PDB entry 6KP0 | X-ray diffraction, 2.10 A resolution | chain A

# Chain A
Name: Zinc metalloprotease, putative
Organism: Deinococcus radiodurans (strain ATCC 13939 / DSM 20539 / JCM 16871 / LMG 4051 / NBRC 15346 / NCIMB 9279 / R1 / VKM B-1422)
Reference sequence: Q9RVZ5 (Q9RVZ5_DEIRA); numbering as in UniProt (aligned over 36-472)
Sequence (474 residues; each row starts with the number of its first residue; numbers below 1 keep their minus sign (Met-1 is residue -1)):
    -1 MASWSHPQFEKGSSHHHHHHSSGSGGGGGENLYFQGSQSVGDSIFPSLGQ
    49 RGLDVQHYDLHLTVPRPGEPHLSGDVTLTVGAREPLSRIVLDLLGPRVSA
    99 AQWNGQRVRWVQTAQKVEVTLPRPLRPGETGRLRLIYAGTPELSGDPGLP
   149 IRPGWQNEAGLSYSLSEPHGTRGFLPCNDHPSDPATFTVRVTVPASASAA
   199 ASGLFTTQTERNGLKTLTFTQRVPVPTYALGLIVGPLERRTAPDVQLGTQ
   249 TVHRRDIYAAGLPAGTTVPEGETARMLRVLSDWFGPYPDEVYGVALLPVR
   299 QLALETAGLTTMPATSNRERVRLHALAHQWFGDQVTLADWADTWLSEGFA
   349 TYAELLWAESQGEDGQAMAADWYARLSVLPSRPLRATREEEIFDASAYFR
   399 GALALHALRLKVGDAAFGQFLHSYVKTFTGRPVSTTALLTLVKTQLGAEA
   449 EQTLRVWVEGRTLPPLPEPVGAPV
Unresolved in the structure: -1 to 35, 146, 469-472
Sequence notes: initiating methionine (-1); expression tag (0-35); engineered mutation Ala323 (Glu in Q9RVZ5)
Ion coordination: Na+: Asp52, Val53, Asp181, Pro182; Zn2+: His322, His326, Glu345 (together with arginine)
Small-molecule neighbours: arginine (ARG): Pro148, Glu165, Leu300, Ala301, Leu302, Glu303, His322, His326, Glu345, Phe391, Tyr396

# Overview
Ligands of chain A: arginine. Asp52, Val53, Asp181 and Pro182 form the Na+ site. His322, His326 and Glu345
form the Zn2+ site.
Chain A is Zinc metalloprotease, putative (Deinococcus radiodurans (strain ATCC 13939 / DSM 20539 / JCM 16871
/ LMG 4051 / NBRC 15346 / NCIMB 9279 / R1 / VKM B-1422)); the structure, Crystal structure of two domain M1
zinc metallopeptidase E323A mutant bound to L-arginine, was determined by X-ray diffraction, deposited
together with 6KP1, 6KOY, 6KOZ and 6IFF.
